PDB entry 8IOJ | electron microscopy, 4.10 A resolution (low resolution: residue-level contacts below are approximate; hydrogen-bond / salt-bridge calls are withheld) | chains A and K of the 15 polymer chains in the assembly

[Chain A (and K)]
Protein: Ribulose bisphosphate carboxylase large chain
Organism: Synechococcus elongatus PCC 6301
Notes: EC 4.1.1.39; chain K of this document is another copy of the same molecule, construct and numbering; everything in this record applies to it too
UniProtKB: P00880 (RBL_SYNP6); residues 1-472 here = UniProt positions 1-472
Amino-acid sequence (472 residues; numbered 1 to 472; the number before each row is that of its first residue):
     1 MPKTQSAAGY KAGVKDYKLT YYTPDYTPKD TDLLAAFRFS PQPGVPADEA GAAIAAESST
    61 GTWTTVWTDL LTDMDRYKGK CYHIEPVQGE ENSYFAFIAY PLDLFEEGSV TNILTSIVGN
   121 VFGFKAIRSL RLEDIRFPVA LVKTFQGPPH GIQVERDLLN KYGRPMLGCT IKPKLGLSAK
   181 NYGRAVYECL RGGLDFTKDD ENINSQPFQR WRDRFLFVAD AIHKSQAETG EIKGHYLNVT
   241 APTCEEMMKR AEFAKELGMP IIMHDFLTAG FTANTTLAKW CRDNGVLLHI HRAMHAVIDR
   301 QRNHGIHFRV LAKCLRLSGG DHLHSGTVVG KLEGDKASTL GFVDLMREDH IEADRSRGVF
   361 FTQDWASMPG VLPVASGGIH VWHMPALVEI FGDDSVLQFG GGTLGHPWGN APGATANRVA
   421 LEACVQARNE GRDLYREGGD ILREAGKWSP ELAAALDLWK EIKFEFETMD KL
Unresolved in the structure: 1-19, 61-73, 175-176, 329-334, 400-404, 461-472 (chain K: 1-20, 60-74, 174-176, 330-334, 400-405, 461-472)
UniProt features mapped onto this chain:
  - motif: E461 to E467 (Interacts with RbcX2)
  - active site (Proton acceptor): K172, H291
  - binding site (substrate): N120, T170, K174, R292, H324, S376
  - binding site (Mg(2+)): K198, D200, E201
  - site: K331 (Transition state stabilizer)
  - modified residue: K198 (N6-carboxylysine)
  - mutagenesis: E49 (E49A/C: Does not form the RbcL8-(RbcX2)8 complex), A53 (A53H: Wild-type formation of the RbcL8-(RbcX2)8 complex), W67 to L71 (Alters the RbcL-RbcS interface, RbcS cannot displace RbcX2 from assembly intermediate), E106 (E106Q: Protein aggregates, forms RbcL2-RbcX(2)2 homodimer intermediate poorly), A126 (A126Y: Reduced formation of the RbcL8-(RbcX2)8 complex), R212 (R212S: Forms stable homodimer in presence of RbcX2 but does not form RbcL8 form), E461 to L472 (Remains bound to GroEL), F464 (F464A: Remains bound to GroEL), F466 (F466A: Remains bound to GroEL)

[Interface between chain A and chain K]
Contacting residue pairs - 11 pairs, chain A then chain K:
  E107(A) - K143(K)
  A140(A) - K143(K)
  L141(A) - K143(K)
  K143(A) - E107(K)
  K143(A) - A140(K)
  K143(A) - L141(K)
  K143(A) - T144(K)
  T144(A) - K143(K)
  T144(A) - T144(K)
  S367(A) - R76(K)
  S367(A) - D103(K)
Other interface residues (no listed pair), chain A (12 interface residues in all): L102, D103, E106, V139, F145, Q146
Other interface residues (no listed pair), chain K (13 interface residues in all): T31, L102, V139, F145, A366, S367

[Summary]
12 residues of chain A and 13 residues of chain K are in contact. Curated annotation (UniProt) lists
active-site residues K172(A) and H291(A), 6 substrate-binding residues, 3 Mg2+-binding residues and 22
mutagenesis sites on chain A.
Chain A and chain K are both Ribulose bisphosphate carboxylase large chain (Synechococcus elongatus PCC 6301);
the structure, The Rubisco assembly intermidiate of Rubisco large subunit (RbcL) and Arabidopsis thaliana
Rubisco accumulation factor 1 ..., was determined by electron microscopy, deposited together with 8ILB, 8ILM,
8IO2 and 8IOL.
